1LMQ - chain A; structure by X-ray diffraction, 1.60 A resolution.

[Chain A]
Protein: Lysozyme
Organism: Oncorhynchus mykiss
Notes: EC 3.2.1.17
UniProtKB: P11941 (LYC2_ONCMY); residues 1-129 here correspond to UniProt positions 16-144 (UniProt number = residue number + 15)
Chain sequence (129 residues; each row starts with the number of its first residue):
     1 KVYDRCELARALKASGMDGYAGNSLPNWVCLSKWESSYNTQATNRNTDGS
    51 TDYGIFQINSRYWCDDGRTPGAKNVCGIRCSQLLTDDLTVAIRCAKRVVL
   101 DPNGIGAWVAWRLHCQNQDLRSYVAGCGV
Differences from the reference sequence: conflict Asp86 (Ala101 in P11941)
UniProt features mapped onto this chain:
  - active site: Glu35, Asp52
Cystine bridges: Cys6-Cys127, Cys30-Cys115, Cys64-Cys80, Cys76-Cys94

[In short]
Curated annotation (UniProt) lists active-site residues Glu35 and Asp52.
Chain A is Lysozyme (Oncorhynchus mykiss); the structure, The crystal structures of three complexes between
chitooligosaccharides and lysozyme from the rainbow trout, was determined by X-ray diffraction together with
1LMO and 1LMP from the same study.
